2CW8 - chain A; structure by X-ray diffraction, 2.50 A resolution.

Chain A:
Name: Endonuclease PI-PkoII
From: Thermococcus kodakarensis
Notes: EC 3.1.-.-
UniProt: P77933 (DPOL_PYRKO); residues 1-537 here correspond to UniProt positions 852-1388 (UniProt number = residue number + 851)
Chain sequence (537 residues; each row starts with the number of its first residue):
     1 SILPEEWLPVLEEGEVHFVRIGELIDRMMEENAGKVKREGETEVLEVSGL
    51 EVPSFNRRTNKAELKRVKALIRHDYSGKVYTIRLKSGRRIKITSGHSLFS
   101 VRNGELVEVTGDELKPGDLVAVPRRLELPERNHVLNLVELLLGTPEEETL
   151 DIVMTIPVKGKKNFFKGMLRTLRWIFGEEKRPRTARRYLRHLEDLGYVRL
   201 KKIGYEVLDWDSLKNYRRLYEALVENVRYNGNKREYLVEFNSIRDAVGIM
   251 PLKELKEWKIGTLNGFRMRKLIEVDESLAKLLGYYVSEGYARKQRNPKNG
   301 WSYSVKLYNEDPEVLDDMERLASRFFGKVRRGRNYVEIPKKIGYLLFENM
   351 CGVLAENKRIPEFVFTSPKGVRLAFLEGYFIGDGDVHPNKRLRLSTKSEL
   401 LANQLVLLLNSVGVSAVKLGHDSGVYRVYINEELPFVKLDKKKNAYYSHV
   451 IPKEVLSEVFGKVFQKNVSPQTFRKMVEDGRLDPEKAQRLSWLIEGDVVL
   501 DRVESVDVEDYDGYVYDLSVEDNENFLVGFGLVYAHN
Modified positions: Mse28, Mse29, Mse154, Mse168, Mse250, Mse268, Mse318, Mse350, Mse476 (selenomethionine; parent Met)
Construct notes: modified residue (28-29, 154, 168, 250, 268, 318, 350, 476)

In short:
Chain A is Endonuclease PI-PkoII (Thermococcus kodakarensis); the structure, Crystal structure of intein
homing endonuclease II, was determined by X-ray diffraction, deposited together with 2CW7.
